PDB entry 5S57 | X-ray diffraction, 2.45 A resolution | chains D and E of the 6 polymer chains in the assembly

# Chain D
Name: Tubulin beta-2B chain
From: Bos taurus
UniProt: Q6B856 (TBB2B_BOVIN); the author numbering skips numbers that UniProt does not, so the offset changes along the chain: 1-42 = UniProt 1-42; 45-360 = UniProt 43-358; 369-455 = UniProt 359-445
Chain sequence (445 residues; each row starts with the number of its first residue; note: 10 numbers in that range are skipped by the numbering (no residue carries them; nothing is unmodelled there)):
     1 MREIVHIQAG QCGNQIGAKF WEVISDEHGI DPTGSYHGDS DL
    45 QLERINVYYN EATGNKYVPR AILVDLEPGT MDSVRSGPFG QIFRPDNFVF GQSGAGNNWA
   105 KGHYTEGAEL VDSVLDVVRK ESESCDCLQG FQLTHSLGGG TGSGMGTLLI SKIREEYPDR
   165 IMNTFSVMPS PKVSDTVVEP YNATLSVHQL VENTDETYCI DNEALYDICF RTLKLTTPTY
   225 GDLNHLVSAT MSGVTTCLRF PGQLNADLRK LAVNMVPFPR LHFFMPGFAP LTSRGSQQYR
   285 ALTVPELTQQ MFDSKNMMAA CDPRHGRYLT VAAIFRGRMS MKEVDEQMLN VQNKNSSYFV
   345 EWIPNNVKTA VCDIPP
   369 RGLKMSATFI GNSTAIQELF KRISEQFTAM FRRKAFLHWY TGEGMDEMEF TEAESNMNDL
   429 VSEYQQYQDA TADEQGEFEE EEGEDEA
Disordered / not traced: 281-284, 442-455
Bound ions: Mg2+: Q11 (together with GDP)
Ligand contacts: GDP (guanosine-5'-diphosphate): G10, Q11, C12, Q15, I16, D69, A99, N101, S140, G142, G143, G144, T145, G146, V171, P173, V177, S178, E183, N206, L209, Y224, L227, N228
Swiss-Prot annotation at these positions:
  - motif: M1 to I4 (MREI motif)
  - binding site (GTP): Q11, E71, S140, G144, T145, G146, N206, N228
  - binding site (Mg(2+)): E71
  - modified residue: S40 (Phosphoserine), T57 (Phosphothreonine), K60 (N6-acetyllysine), S174 (Phosphoserine), T287 (Phosphothreonine), T292 (Phosphothreonine), R320 (Omega-N-methylarginine), E448 (5-glutamyl polyglutamate)
  - cross-link (Glycyl lysine isopeptide (Lys-Gly)): K60 (interchain with G-Cter in ubiquitin), K326 (interchain with G-Cter in ubiquitin)
From the paper describing this entry:
  - binding site for the ligand WZS: I154, I157, Y161, P162, M166, D199

# Chain E
Name: Stathmin-4
From: Rattus norvegicus
UniProt: P63043 (STMN4_RAT); residues 5-145 here correspond to UniProt positions 49-189 (UniProt number = residue number + 44)
Chain sequence (143 residues; each row starts with the number of its first residue):
     3 MADMEVIELN KCTSGQSFEV ILKPPSFDGV PEFNASLPRR RDPSLEEIQK KLEAAEERRK
    63 YQEAELLKHL AEKREHEREV IQKAIEENNN FIKMAKEKLA QKMESNKENR EAHLAAMLER
   123 LQEKDKHAEE VRKNKELKEE ASR
Disordered / not traced: 3-5, 29-43, 144-145
Differences from the reference sequence: initiating methionine (3); expression tag (4)
Swiss-Prot annotation at these positions:
  - modified residue: S46 (Phosphoserine)

# Interface between chain D and chain E
Residue-residue contacts (26; chain D residue first):
  Y108(D) - H129(E)  hydrogen bond
  Y108(D) - A130(E)  hydrophobic
  Y108(D) - V133(E)  hydrophobic
  Y108(D) - R134(E)  hydrogen bond (backbone-side chain)
  T109(D) - K137(E)
  A112(D) - R134(E)
  S155(D) - L123(E)
  S155(D) - K126(E)
  K156(D) - D127(E)  salt bridge
  R158(D) - L123(E)
  E159(D) - L120(E)
  E159(D) - L123(E)
  E159(D) - Q124(E)
  E159(D) - D127(E)
  D163(D) - R112(E)
  Q193(D) - K126(E)  hydrogen bond
  N197(D) - L123(E)
  T409(D) - K140(E)  hydrogen bond (backbone-side chain)
  G410(D) - K137(E)
  G410(D) - K140(E)
  E411(D) - V133(E)
  E411(D) - K137(E)  salt bridge
  G412(D) - V133(E)
  G412(D) - N136(E)
  M413(D) - V133(E)
  E417(D) - H129(E)  salt bridge
Other interface residues (no listed pair), chain D (19 interface residues in all): H107, E113, P162
Other interface residues (no listed pair), chain E (15 interface residues in all): L116, M119

# In short
The interface between chain D and chain E involves 19 residues on one side and 15 on the other, with 4
hydrogen bonds and 3 salt bridges. Polar pairs include K156(D)-D127(E), E411(D)-K137(E) and E417(D)-H129(E).
Bound to chain D: GDP. From the paper: a binding site for the ligand WZS at I154(D), I157(D) and Y161(D) among
others.
Here chain D is Tubulin beta-2B chain (Bos taurus) and chain E is Stathmin-4 (Rattus norvegicus). Entry 5S57
(Tubulin-Z2856434883-complex) was determined by X-ray diffraction (same publication as 5S4L, 5S4M, 5S4N, 5S4O,
5S4P, 5S4Q and 52 further entries).
